2BYJ - chains A and B; structure by X-ray diffraction, 3.02 A resolution.

Chain A (and B):
Molecule: Ornithine aminotransferase
Source organism: Homo sapiens
Notes: EC 2.6.1.13; chain B of this document is another copy of the same molecule, construct and numbering; everything in this record applies to it too
Reference sequence: P04181 (OAT_HUMAN); residues 1-439 here = UniProt positions 1-439
Sequence (439 residues; each row starts with the number of its first residue):
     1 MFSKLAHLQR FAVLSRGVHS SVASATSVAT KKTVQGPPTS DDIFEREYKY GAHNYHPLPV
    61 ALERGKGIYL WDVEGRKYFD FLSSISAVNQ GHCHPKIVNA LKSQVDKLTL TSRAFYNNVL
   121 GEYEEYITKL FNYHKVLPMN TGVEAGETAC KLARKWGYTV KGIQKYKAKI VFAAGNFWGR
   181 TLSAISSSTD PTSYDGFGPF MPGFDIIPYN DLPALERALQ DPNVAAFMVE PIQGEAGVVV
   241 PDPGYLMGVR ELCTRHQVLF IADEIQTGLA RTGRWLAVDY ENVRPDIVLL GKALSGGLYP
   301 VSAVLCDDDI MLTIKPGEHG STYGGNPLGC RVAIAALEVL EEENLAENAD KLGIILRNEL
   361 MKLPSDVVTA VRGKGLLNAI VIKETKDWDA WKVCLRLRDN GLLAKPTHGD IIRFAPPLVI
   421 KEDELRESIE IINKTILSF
Not modelled in the structure: 1-35
Sequence notes: engineered mutation I85 (Tyr in P04181)
Covalent attachments: pyridoxal phosphate (PLP) linked to K292
Small-molecule neighbours: pyridoxal phosphate (PLP): I85, T141, G142, V143, F177, W178, G179, E230, D263, I265, Q266
Swiss-Prot annotation at these positions:
  - modified residue: K49 (N6-acetyllysine), K66 (N6-acetyllysine), K102 (N6-succinyllysine), K107 (N6-acetyllysine), K292 (N6-(pyridoxal phosphate)lysine), K362 (N6-acetyllysine), K386 (N6-acetyllysine), K392 (N6-acetyllysine), K405 (N6-acetyllysine), K421 (N6-acetyllysine)

Chain A / chain B interface:
Contacting residue pairs (286; chain A residue first):
  I43(A) with N117(B); N118(B)
  F44(A) with Y116(B), hydrophobic
  R46(A) with N118(B), hydrogen bond (side chain-backbone); G121(B); E122(B); E125(B)
  E47(A) with Y116(B); N117(B); L120(B); G121(B); E124(B)
  Y48(A) with K135(B)
  K49(A) with H134(B); K135(B), hydrogen bond (backbone-side chain)
  Y50(A) with E124(B); E125(B); T128(B); K129(B); H134(B); K135(B); V136(B), hydrogen bond (backbone-backbone)
  G51(A) with E124(B), hydrogen bond (backbone-side chain); K135(B); V136(B)
  A52(A) with V136(B), hydrogen bond (backbone-backbone); L137(B), hydrophobic; M311(B), hydrophobic
  H53(A) with K135(B); L312(B); I314(B); K315(B); P316(B)
  N54(A) with L137(B); I314(B); P316(B); G317(B), hydrogen bond (backbone-backbone); H319(B), hydrogen bond (side chain-backbone); G320(B)
  Y55(A) with R113(B); P316(B); H319(B); G320(B); S321(B), hydrogen bond (side chain-backbone)
  H56(A) with P316(B)
  P57(A) with R113(B); A114(B); F115(B), hydrophobic; Y116(B), hydrophobic
  L58(A) with A114(B), hydrogen bond (backbone-backbone); F115(B), hydrophobic; Y116(B)
  V60(A) with F115(B), hydrophobic; Y116(B), hydrogen bond (backbone-backbone)
  A61(A) with Y116(B)
  L62(A) with L108(B); F115(B), hydrophobic; Y116(B), hydrogen bond (backbone-backbone); N117(B); N118(B), hydrogen bond (backbone-backbone)
  E63(A) with L108(B); N118(B)
  R64(A) with K107(B); L108(B)
  G65(A) with K107(B), hydrogen bond (backbone-backbone); L108(B)
  L82(A) with A114(B), hydrophobic; F115(B), hydrophobic
  S84(A) with L110(B), hydrogen bond (side chain-backbone); T111(B), hydrogen bond (side chain-backbone); S112(B)
  A87(A) with L110(B), hydrophobic
  H92(A) with L108(B); L110(B)
  C93(A) with V105(B), hydrogen bond (side chain-backbone); K107(B); L108(B)
  V98(A) with V105(B), hydrophobic; D106(B)
  L101(A) with V105(B), hydrophobic
  K102(A) with K102(B); D106(B), salt bridge
  V105(A) with C93(B), hydrogen bond (backbone-side chain); V98(B), hydrophobic; L101(B), hydrophobic; L298(B), hydrophobic
  D106(A) with V98(B); K102(B), salt bridge
  K107(A) with R64(B); G65(B), hydrogen bond (backbone-backbone); C93(B)
  L108(A) with L62(B); E63(B); R64(B); G65(B); H92(B); C93(B)
  T109(A) with G297(B), hydrogen bond (side chain-backbone); L298(B)
  L110(A) with S84(B), hydrogen bond (backbone-side chain); A87(B), hydrophobic; V88(B); H92(B); G297(B)
  T111(A) with S84(B), hydrogen bond (backbone-side chain)
  S112(A) with L82(B); S84(B)
  R113(A) with Y55(B); P57(B)
  A114(A) with P57(B); L58(B), hydrogen bond (backbone-backbone); L82(B), hydrophobic; K405(B)
  F115(A) with V60(B), hydrophobic; L62(B), hydrophobic; L82(B), hydrophobic; L403(B), hydrophobic
  Y116(A) with F44(B), hydrophobic; E47(B); P57(B), hydrophobic; L58(B); V60(B), hydrogen bond (backbone-backbone); A61(B); L62(B), hydrogen bond (backbone-backbone)
  N117(A) with I43(B); E47(B); L62(B)
  N118(A) with I43(B); R46(B); L62(B), hydrogen bond (backbone-backbone); E63(B)
  L120(A) with E47(B)
  G121(A) with R46(B); E47(B)
  E122(A) with R46(B)
  E124(A) with E47(B); Y50(B); G51(B)
  E125(A) with R46(B); Y50(B)
  T128(A) with Y50(B)
  K129(A) with Y50(B)
  H134(A) with K49(B); Y50(B)
  K135(A) with Y48(B); K49(B), hydrogen bond (side chain-backbone); Y50(B); G51(B); H53(B)
  V136(A) with Y50(B), hydrogen bond (backbone-backbone); G51(B); A52(B), hydrogen bond (backbone-backbone)
  L137(A) with A52(B), hydrophobic; N54(B)
  N140(A) with T141(B)
  T141(A) with N140(B); E144(B), hydrogen bond
  V143(A) with E144(B)
  E144(A) with T141(B), hydrogen bond; V143(B)
  E147(A) with E147(B); T181(B); L182(B), hydrogen bond (side chain-backbone)
  C150(A) with L182(B), hydrophobic
  K151(A) with R180(B), hydrogen bond (side chain-backbone); L182(B); I185(B); F197(B)
  R154(A) with L182(B); G196(B); F197(B), hydrogen bond (side chain-backbone); G198(B), hydrogen bond (side chain-backbone); P199(B), hydrogen bond (side chain-backbone)
  K155(A) with D195(B); G196(B); F197(B)
  Y158(A) with G196(B); G198(B), hydrogen bond (side chain-backbone); P199(B)
  K165(A) with D195(B), salt bridge; G196(B)
  Y166(A) with D195(B), hydrogen bond; G196(B), hydrogen bond (side chain-backbone); F197(B); G198(B); P199(B); F200(B), hydrophobic
  A168(A) with P199(B)
  R180(A) with K151(B), hydrogen bond (backbone-side chain); G317(B), hydrogen bond (side chain-backbone); E318(B); H319(B); G320(B)
  T181(A) with E147(B)
  L182(A) with E147(B), hydrogen bond (backbone-side chain); C150(B), hydrophobic; K151(B); R154(B); S183(B); M201(B), hydrophobic
  S183(A) with L182(B); S183(B)
  I185(A) with K151(B)
  T192(A) with G317(B); E318(B)
  D195(A) with K155(B); K165(B), salt bridge; Y166(B), hydrogen bond
  G196(A) with R154(B); K155(B); Y158(B); Y166(B), hydrogen bond (backbone-side chain)
  F197(A) with K151(B); R154(B), hydrogen bond (backbone-side chain); K155(B); Y166(B); E318(B)
  G198(A) with R154(B), hydrogen bond (backbone-side chain); Y158(B), hydrogen bond (backbone-side chain); Y166(B)
  P199(A) with R154(B), hydrogen bond (backbone-side chain); Y158(B); Y166(B); A168(B); M201(B); P202(B)
  F200(A) with Y166(B), hydrophobic; P202(B)
  M201(A) with L182(B), hydrophobic; P199(B); M201(B)
  P202(A) with P199(B); F200(B); P202(B)
  K292(A) with T322(B); Y323(B), hydrogen bond (backbone-side chain)
  S295(A) with Y323(B), hydrogen bond
  G297(A) with T109(B), hydrogen bond (backbone-side chain); L110(B); Y323(B)
  L298(A) with V105(B), hydrophobic; T109(B); Y299(B); L328(B)
  Y299(A) with L298(B); Y299(B); P300(B); Y323(B)
  P300(A) with Y299(B); P300(B); Y323(B)
  M311(A) with A52(B), hydrophobic
  L312(A) with H53(B)
  I314(A) with H53(B); N54(B)
  K315(A) with H53(B); N54(B)
  P316(A) with H53(B); N54(B); Y55(B); H56(B)
  G317(A) with N54(B), hydrogen bond (backbone-backbone); Y55(B); R180(B), hydrogen bond (backbone-side chain); T192(B)
  E318(A) with N54(B); R180(B); T192(B); F197(B)
  H319(A) with N54(B), hydrogen bond (backbone-side chain); Y55(B); R180(B)
  G320(A) with N54(B); Y55(B); R180(B)
  S321(A) with Y55(B), hydrogen bond (backbone-side chain)
  T322(A) with S84(B); K292(B)
  Y323(A) with K292(B), hydrogen bond (side chain-backbone); S295(B), hydrogen bond; G297(B); Y299(B), hydrogen bond (side chain-backbone); P300(B)
  L328(A) with L298(B)
  L403(A) with F115(B), hydrophobic
  K405(A) with A114(B)
Interface residues without a listed pair, chain A (112 interface residues in all): P59, L70, V73, D80, V88, Y194, G203, F204, G296, A404
Interface residues without a listed pair, chain B (113 interface residues in all): P59, L70, V73, D80, I85, Y194, G203, F204, G296, A404

Summary:
112 residues of chain A face 113 of chain B across their interface, with 57 hydrogen bonds and 4 salt bridges.
Among the polar pairs are K102(A)-D106(B), K165(A)-D195(B) and R46(A)-N118(B). Pyridoxal phosphate is
covalently linked to K292(A).
Chain A and chain B are both Ornithine aminotransferase (Homo sapiens); the structure, Ornithine
aminotransferase mutant Y85I, was determined by X-ray diffraction together with 2BYL from the same study.
